PDB entry 6NDP | X-ray diffraction, 3.89 A resolution | chains A and B

Chain A (and B):
Protein: Bacteriophytochrome
Source organism: Xanthomonas campestris pv. campestris (strain 8004)
Notes: chain B of this document is another copy of the same molecule, construct and numbering; everything in this record applies to it too
UniProt: A0A0H2XCS3 (BPHY_XANC8); numbering as in UniProt (aligned over 2-634)
Chain sequence (640 residues; each row starts with the number of its first residue; numbers below 1 keep their minus sign (Met-5 is residue -5)):
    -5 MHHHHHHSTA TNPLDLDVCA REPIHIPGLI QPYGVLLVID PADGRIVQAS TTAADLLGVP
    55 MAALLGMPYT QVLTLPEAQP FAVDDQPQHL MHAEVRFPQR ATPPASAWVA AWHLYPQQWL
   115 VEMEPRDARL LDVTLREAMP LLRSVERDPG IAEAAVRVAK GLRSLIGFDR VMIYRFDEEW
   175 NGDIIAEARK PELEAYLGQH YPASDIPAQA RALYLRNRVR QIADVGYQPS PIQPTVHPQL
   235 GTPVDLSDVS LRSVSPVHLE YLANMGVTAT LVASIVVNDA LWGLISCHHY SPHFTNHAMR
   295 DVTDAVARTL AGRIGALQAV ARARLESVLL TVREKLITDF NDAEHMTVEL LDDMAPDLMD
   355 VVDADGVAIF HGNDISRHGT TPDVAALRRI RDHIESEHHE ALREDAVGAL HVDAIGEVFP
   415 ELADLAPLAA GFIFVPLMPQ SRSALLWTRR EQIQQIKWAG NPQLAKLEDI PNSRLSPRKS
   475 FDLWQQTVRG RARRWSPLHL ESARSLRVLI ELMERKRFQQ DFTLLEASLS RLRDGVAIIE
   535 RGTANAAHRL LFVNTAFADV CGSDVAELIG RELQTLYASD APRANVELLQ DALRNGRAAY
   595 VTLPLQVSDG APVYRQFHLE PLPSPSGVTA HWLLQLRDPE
Disordered / not traced: -5 to 12, 123-126, 456-475, 570-573, 603-605, 632-634 (chain B: -5 to 12, 124-126, 456-470, 633-634)
Differences from the reference sequence: initiating methionine (-5); expression tag (-4 to 1); engineered mutation Gln193 (Leu in A0A0H2XCS3)
Glycans and other covalent adducts: biliverdine ix alpha (BLA) linked to Cys13
Residues lining bound ligands: biliverdine ix alpha (BLA): Glu16, Ile18, Met166, Ile178, Tyr190, Tyr195, Ser198, Asp199, Ile200, Pro201, Ala204, Tyr208, Arg214, Ile216, Arg246, Val248, Ser249, Val251, His252, Tyr255, Met259, Thr264, Val266, Ser280, His282
UniProt features mapped onto this chain:
  - region: Trp452 to Gln480 (Tongue domain)
  - binding site (biliverdin IXalpha): Cys13
  - mutagenesis: Cys13 (C13S: Loss of photo-inducible Pr-Pfr conversion; protein still binds pigment ...)
Reported in the primary citation:
  - binding site for biliverdine ix alpha: Cys13, Tyr168, Tyr195
  - contacts within the chain: Gln193-Tyr195 (proposed by the authors, not directly observed)

How chain A and chain B interact:
Pairs across the interface (117; chain A residue first):
  Thr128(A) with Arg130(B)
  Leu129(A) with Arg130(B)
  Arg130(A) with Met85(B), hydrogen bond; His86(B), hydrogen bond (side chain-backbone); Leu129(B); His291(B), hydrogen bond (side chain-backbone); Asp295(B), salt bridge
  Met133(A) with Asp295(B); Asp298(B); Arg302(B), hydrogen bond
  Arg137(A) with Met85(B); Val213(B); Asp295(B), salt bridge; Asp298(B), salt bridge
  Glu140(A) with Arg212(B), salt bridge; Asp273(B); Arg302(B), salt bridge
  Arg141(A) with Arg210(B); Arg212(B)
  Asn272(A) with Ala310(B)
  Asp273(A) with Arg307(B), salt bridge
  Asp295(A) with Met133(B); Arg137(B), salt bridge
  Asp298(A) with Arg137(B), salt bridge
  Arg302(A) with Arg137(B); Glu140(B), salt bridge
  Arg307(A) with Asp273(B)
  Ala310(A) with Asn272(B)
  Ala313(A) with Asn272(B)
  Val314(A) with Asn272(B)
  Arg316(A) with Arg316(B); Glu320(B), salt bridge
  Glu320(A) with Arg316(B), salt bridge
  Leu324(A) with Val401(B), hydrophobic; Glu495(B); Arg498(B)
  Arg327(A) with Glu495(B), salt bridge
  Glu328(A) with Val401(B); Gly402(B); Arg498(B); Arg501(B), salt bridge
  Ile331(A) with Arg501(B)
  Asn335(A) with Met432(B); Gln434(B)
  Val401(A) with Leu324(B), hydrophobic
  Gln434(A) with Asn335(B); Arg509(B)
  Glu495(A) with Leu324(B); Arg327(B), salt bridge; Ser499(B)
  Arg498(A) with Leu324(B)
  Ser499(A) with Glu495(B), hydrogen bond; Ser499(B), hydrogen bond
  Arg501(A) with Glu328(B), salt bridge; Val502(B)
  Val502(A) with Arg501(B); Val502(B); Glu505(B)
  Glu505(A) with Val502(B); Glu505(B); Arg509(B), salt bridge
  Leu506(A) with Glu505(B)
  Glu508(A) with Arg509(B)
  Arg509(A) with Gln434(B), hydrogen bond; Glu505(B), salt bridge; Glu508(B); Arg509(B); Phe512(B)
  Phe512(A) with Arg509(B); Phe512(B), hydrophobic; Gln513(B); Phe516(B), hydrophobic
  Gln513(A) with Phe512(B)
  Asp515(A) with Phe516(B); Phe546(B)
  Phe516(A) with Phe516(B), hydrophobic; Leu519(B), hydrophobic
  Leu518(A) with Ile532(B), hydrophobic; Leu545(B), hydrophobic; Leu616(B), hydrophobic; His625(B)
  Leu519(A) with Leu519(B); Glu520(B)
  Glu520(A) with Leu519(B)
  Ala521(A) with Leu616(B)
  Ser522(A) with Ile532(B); Leu616(B); Leu627(B)
  Leu523(A) with Leu519(B), hydrophobic; Leu523(B), hydrophobic
  Arg525(A) with Glu614(B); Pro615(B), hydrogen bond (side chain-backbone); Pro617(B); Leu627(B); Gln629(B)
  Leu526(A) with Leu526(B), hydrophobic; Gln629(B)
  Arg527(A) with Asp528(B), salt bridge; Gln629(B); Arg631(B)
  Asp528(A) with Arg527(B); Asp528(B)
  Ile532(A) with Leu518(B), hydrophobic; Ser522(B)
  Glu614(A) with Arg525(B)
  Pro615(A) with Arg525(B), hydrogen bond (backbone-side chain)
  Leu616(A) with Leu518(B), hydrophobic; Ala521(B); Ser522(B)
  Pro617(A) with Arg525(B)
  His625(A) with Leu518(B)
  Leu627(A) with Ser522(B); Arg525(B)
  Gln629(A) with Arg525(B), hydrogen bond (side chain-backbone); Leu526(B); Arg527(B)
  Arg631(A) with Arg527(B)
Also at the interface, not in a pair above, chain A (64 interface residues in all): Leu136, Asp142, Gly402, Lys510, Gln514, Val530, Leu545
Also at the interface, not in a pair above, chain B (67 interface residues in all): Ala292, Ala299, Ala313, Ile331, Leu506, Asp515, Val530

In short:
Chain A and chain B form an interface of 64 and 67 residues respectively, with 10 hydrogen bonds and 18 salt
bridges. Polar contacts include Arg130(A)-Asp295(B), Arg137(A)-Asp295(B) and Arg137(A)-Asp298(B). From the
paper: a binding site for biliverdine ix alpha at Cys13(A), Tyr168(A) and Tyr195(A); contacts within the chain
involving Gln193(A) and Tyr195(A).
Both chains are Bacteriophytochrome (Xanthomonas campestris pv. campestris (strain 8004)). Entry 6NDP (Crystal
structure of the dark-adapted full-length bacteriophytochrome XccBphP mutant L193Q from Xanthomonas
campestris) was determined by X-ray diffraction, deposited together with 6NDO and 5UYR.
